3L9V - chain A; structure by X-ray diffraction, 2.15 A resolution.

[Chain A]
Name: Putative thiol-disulfide isomerase or thioredoxin
Source organism: Salmonella enterica subsp. enterica serovar Typhimurium
Notes: EC 5.3.4.1
Amino-acid sequence (189 residues; each row starts with the number of its first residue):
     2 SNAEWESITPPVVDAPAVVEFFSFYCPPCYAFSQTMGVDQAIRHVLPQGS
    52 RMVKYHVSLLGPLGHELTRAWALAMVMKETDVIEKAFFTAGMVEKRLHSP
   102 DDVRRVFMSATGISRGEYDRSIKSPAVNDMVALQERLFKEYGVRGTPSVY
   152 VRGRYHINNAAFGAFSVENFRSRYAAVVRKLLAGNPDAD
Not modelled in the structure: 2-3, 186-190
Modified positions: Mse-37, Mse-53, Mse-76, Mse-78, Mse-93, Mse-109, Mse-131 (selenomethionine; parent Met)
Residues lining bound ligands: PE8 (3,6,9,12,15,18,21-heptaoxatricosane-1,23-diol): Pro-28, Pro-29, Phe-33, Mse-37, Mse-93, Ala-165, Phe-166, Ser-167, Val-168, Phe-171
What the authors report for this chain:
  - contacts within the chain: Cys-27/Thr-147 (hydrogen bond)

[Overview]
Bound to chain A: compound PE8. The paper reports contacts within the chain involving Thr-147 and Cys-27.
Chain A is Putative thiol-disulfide isomerase or thioredoxin (Salmonella enterica subsp. enterica serovar
Typhimurium); the structure, Crystal Structure of Salmonella enterica serovar Typhimurium SrgA, was determined
by X-ray diffraction together with 3L9S and 3L9U from the same study.
